PDB entry 3U9F | X-ray diffraction, 2.90 A resolution | chains A and C of the 3 polymer chains in the assembly

# Chain A (and C)
Name: Chloramphenicol acetyltransferase
From: Escherichia coli
Notes: EC 2.3.1.28; chain C of this document is another copy of the same molecule, construct and numbering; everything in this record applies to it too
UniProt: P62577 (CAT_ECOLX); residue numbers follow UniProt; this construct covers 1-219
Amino-acid sequence (219 residues; row label = number of the first residue in the row):
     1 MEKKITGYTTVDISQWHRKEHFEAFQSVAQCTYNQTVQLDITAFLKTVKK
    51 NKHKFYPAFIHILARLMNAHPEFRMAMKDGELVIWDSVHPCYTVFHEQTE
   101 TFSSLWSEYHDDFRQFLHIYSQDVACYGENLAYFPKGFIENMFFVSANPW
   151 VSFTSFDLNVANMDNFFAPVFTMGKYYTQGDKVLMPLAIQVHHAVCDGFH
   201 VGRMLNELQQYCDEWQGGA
Disordered / not traced: 1, 217-219 (chain C: 1, 218-219)
Ligand contacts:
  - chloramphenicol (CLM), molecule 1: Phe25, Ala29, Cys31, His193
  - chloramphenicol (CLM), molecule 2: Cys91, Thr93, Phe102, Ser104, Tyr133, Phe134, Phe144, Ser146, Leu158, Val160, Phe166, Val170
UniProt features mapped onto this chain:
  - active site: His193 (Proton acceptor)
What the authors report for this chain:
  - binding site for chloramphenicol: Phe25, Cys31, Cys91, Phe102, Ser104, Tyr133, Phe134, Phe144, Ser146, Leu158, Val160, Phe166, Val170, His193
  - catalytic residues: His193, Asp197
  - catalytic residues: Ser146 (proposed by the authors, not directly observed)
  - contacts within the chain: Arg18-Asp197 (hydrogen bond), Phe25-His193 (pi stacking), His193-Asp197 (hydrogen bond)
  - specificity-determining residues: Ala24, Ala29 (proposed by the authors, not directly observed)
  - specificity-determining residues: Tyr133

# Chain A / chain C interface
Residue-residue contacts (51; chain A residue first):
  His17(A) - Thr99(C)
  His17(A) - Thr101(C)
  Arg18(A) - Thr101(C)
  Glu20(A) - Tyr133(C)
  His21(A) - Phe102(C)  hydrogen bond (side chain-backbone)
  His21(A) - Tyr133(C)
  Ala24(A) - Tyr133(C)  hydrophobic
  Phe25(A) - Tyr133(C)
  Gln30(A) - Val160(C)
  Gln30(A) - Ala161(C)  hydrogen bond (backbone-backbone)
  Cys31(A) - Leu158(C)  hydrophobic
  Cys31(A) - Asn159(C)
  Cys31(A) - Val160(C)  hydrophobic
  Thr32(A) - Leu158(C)
  Thr32(A) - Asn159(C)  hydrogen bond (backbone-backbone)
  Tyr33(A) - Phe156(C)  hydrophobic
  Tyr33(A) - Asp157(C)
  Asn34(A) - Phe156(C)
  Asn34(A) - Asp157(C)  hydrogen bond (backbone-backbone)
  Asn34(A) - Asn159(C)
  Gln35(A) - Asn148(C)  hydrogen bond
  Gln35(A) - Val151(C)
  Gln35(A) - Ser155(C)
  Gln35(A) - Phe156(C)
  Gln35(A) - Asp157(C)
  Thr36(A) - Phe153(C)
  Thr36(A) - Thr154(C)  hydrogen bond (backbone-backbone)
  Thr36(A) - Ser155(C)  hydrogen bond (backbone-backbone)
  Val37(A) - Val151(C)  hydrophobic
  Gln38(A) - Thr154(C)
  Thr154(A) - Thr154(C)  hydrogen bond
  Thr154(A) - Ser155(C)
  Ser155(A) - Ser155(C)  hydrogen bond
  Ser155(A) - Asp157(C)
  Phe156(A) - Asp157(C)
  Asp157(A) - Asp157(C)
  Asp157(A) - Asn159(C)  hydrogen bond
  Leu158(A) - Asn159(C)  hydrogen bond (backbone-side chain)
  Asn159(A) - Asn159(C)
  Met163(A) - Asn159(C)
  Met163(A) - Val160(C)
  Met163(A) - Ala161(C)  hydrophobic
  His193(A) - Phe102(C)
  Asp197(A) - Phe102(C)
  Gly198(A) - Trp150(C)
  Phe199(A) - Phe95(C)  hydrophobic
  Phe199(A) - Glu100(C)
  Phe199(A) - Trp150(C)  hydrophobic
  Gly202(A) - Trp150(C)
  Arg203(A) - Glu100(C)  salt bridge
  Asn206(A) - Trp150(C)
Other interface residues (no listed pair), chain A (30 interface residues in all): Leu205

# Summary
The interface between chain A and chain C involves 30 residues on one side and 18 on the other, with 11
hydrogen bonds and 1 salt bridge. Among the polar pairs are Arg203(A)-Glu100(C), His21(A)-Phe102(C) and
Gln35(A)-Asn148(C). From the paper: catalytic residues His193(A), Asp197(A) and Ser146(A); a binding site for
chloramphenicol at Phe25(A), Cys31(A) and Cys91(A) among others.
Chain A and chain C are both Chloramphenicol acetyltransferase (Escherichia coli); the structure, Structure of
CATI in complex with chloramphenicol, was determined by X-ray diffraction (same publication as 3U9B).
